PDB entry 7ET2 | electron microscopy, 4.20 A resolution (low resolution: residue-level contacts below are approximate; hydrogen-bond / salt-bridge calls are withheld) | chains A and C of the 12 polymer chains in the assembly

Chain A (and C):
Name: Portal protein
Organism: Human cytomegalovirus
Notes: chain C of this document is another copy of the same molecule, construct and numbering; everything in this record applies to it too
UniProt: Q6RXD3 (Q6RXD3_HCMV); residue numbers follow UniProt; this construct covers 1-697
Chain sequence (697 residues; row label = number of the first residue in the row):
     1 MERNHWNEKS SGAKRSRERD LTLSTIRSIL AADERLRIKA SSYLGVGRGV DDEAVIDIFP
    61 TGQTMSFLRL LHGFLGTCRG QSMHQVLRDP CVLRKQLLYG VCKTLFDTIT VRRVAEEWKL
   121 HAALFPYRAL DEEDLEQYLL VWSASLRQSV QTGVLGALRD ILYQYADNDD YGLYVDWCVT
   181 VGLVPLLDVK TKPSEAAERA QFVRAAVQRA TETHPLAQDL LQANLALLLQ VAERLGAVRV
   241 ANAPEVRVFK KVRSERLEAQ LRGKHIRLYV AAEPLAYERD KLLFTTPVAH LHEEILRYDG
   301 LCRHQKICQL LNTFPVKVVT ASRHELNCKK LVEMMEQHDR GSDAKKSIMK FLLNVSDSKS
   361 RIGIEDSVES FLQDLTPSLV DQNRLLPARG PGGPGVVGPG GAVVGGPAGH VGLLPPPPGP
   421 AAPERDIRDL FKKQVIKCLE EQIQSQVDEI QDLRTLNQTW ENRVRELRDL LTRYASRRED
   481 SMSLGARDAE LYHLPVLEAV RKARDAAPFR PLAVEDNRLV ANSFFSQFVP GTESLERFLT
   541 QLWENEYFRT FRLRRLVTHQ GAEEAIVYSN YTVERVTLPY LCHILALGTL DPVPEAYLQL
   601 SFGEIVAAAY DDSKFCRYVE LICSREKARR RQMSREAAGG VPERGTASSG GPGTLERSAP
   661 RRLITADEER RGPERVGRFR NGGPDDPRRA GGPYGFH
Not modelled in the structure: 1-54, 123-136, 322-487, 636-697
From the paper describing this entry:
  - self-association interface (contacts with another copy of this molecule): D488 to H493, P495 to D505

Chain A / chain C interface:
Pairs across the interface (10; chain A residue first):
  V316(A) with F524(C)
  Y492(A) with E293(C); R297(C); R303(C)
  H493(A) with E293(C); L296(C); R303(C)
  L494(A) with R303(C)
  P495(A) with R303(C)
  V496(A) with I307(C)
Other interface residues (no listed pair), chain C (7 interface residues in all): H304

Overview:
6 residues of chain A and 7 residues of chain C are in contact. From the paper: a self-association interface
involving D488(A) and P495(A).
Chain A and chain C are both Portal protein (Human cytomegalovirus); the structure, Human Cytomegalovirus, C12
portal, was determined by electron microscopy, deposited together with 7ET3, 7ETJ, 7ETM and 7ETO.
